1ZSN - chains A and B; structure by X-ray diffraction, 2.99 A resolution.

# Chain A (and B)
Name: enoyl-acyl carrier reductase
Source organism: Plasmodium falciparum
Notes: EC 1.3.1.9; chain B of this document is another copy of the same molecule, construct and numbering; everything in this record applies to it too
Sequence (336 residues; each row starts with the number of its first residue):
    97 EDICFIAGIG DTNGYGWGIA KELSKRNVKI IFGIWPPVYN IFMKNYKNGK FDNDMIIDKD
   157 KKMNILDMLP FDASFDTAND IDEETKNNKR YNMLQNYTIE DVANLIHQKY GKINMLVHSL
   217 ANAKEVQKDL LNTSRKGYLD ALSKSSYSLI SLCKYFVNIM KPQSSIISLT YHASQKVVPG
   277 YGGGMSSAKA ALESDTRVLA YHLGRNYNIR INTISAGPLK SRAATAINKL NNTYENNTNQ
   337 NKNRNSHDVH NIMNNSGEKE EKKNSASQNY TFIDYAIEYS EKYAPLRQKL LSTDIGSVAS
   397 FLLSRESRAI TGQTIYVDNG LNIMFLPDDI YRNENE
Unresolved in the structure: 325-365, 430-432
Small-molecule neighbours:
  - NAD (nicotinamide-adenine-dinucleotide): Gly104, Ile105, Gly106, Gly110, Tyr111, Trp131, Phe167, Asp168, Ala169, Ser170, Ser215, Leu216, Ala217, Asn218, Lys240, Leu265, Thr266, Tyr267, Tyr277, Met281, Lys285, Ala312, Gly313, Pro314, Leu315, Ser317, Arg318, Ala319, Ala320, Ile369
  - 5-chloro-2-(2-chloro-4-nitrophenoxy)phenol (TN2): Ala217, Asn218, Ala219, Val222, Tyr267, Tyr277, Met281, Lys285, Ala319, Ala320, Ile323, Ile369

# Interface between chain A and chain B
Pairs across the interface (80; chain A residue first):
  Arg293(A) - Ile419(B)
  Ala296(A) - Pro381(B)
  Ala296(A) - Ile419(B)  hydrophobic
  Tyr297(A) - Pro381(B)  hydrophobic
  Tyr297(A) - Met420(B)  hydrophobic
  Tyr297(A) - Asp424(B)  hydrogen bond
  Tyr297(A) - Tyr427(B)
  His298(A) - Tyr427(B)
  Gly300(A) - Pro381(B)
  Gly300(A) - Leu382(B)
  Arg301(A) - Lys378(B)  hydrogen bond (side chain-backbone)
  Arg301(A) - Tyr379(B)  hydrogen bond (side chain-backbone)
  Arg301(A) - Ala380(B)  hydrogen bond (side chain-backbone)
  Arg301(A) - Pro381(B)  hydrogen bond (backbone-backbone)
  Arg301(A) - Arg383(B)
  Arg301(A) - Asp424(B)  salt bridge
  Arg301(A) - Arg428(B)
  Arg306(A) - Leu382(B)
  Lys378(A) - Arg301(B)  hydrogen bond (backbone-side chain)
  Tyr379(A) - Arg301(B)  hydrogen bond (backbone-side chain)
  Ala380(A) - Arg301(B)  hydrogen bond (backbone-side chain)
  Pro381(A) - Ala296(B)
  Pro381(A) - Gly300(B)
  Pro381(A) - Arg301(B)  hydrogen bond (backbone-backbone)
  Leu382(A) - Gly300(B)
  Leu382(A) - Arg306(B)
  Leu382(A) - Arg404(B)
  Leu382(A) - Thr407(B)
  Arg383(A) - Arg301(B)
  Gln384(A) - Arg404(B)  hydrogen bond
  Leu386(A) - Ala405(B)  hydrophobic
  Leu387(A) - Arg404(B)
  Asp390(A) - Arg404(B)  salt bridge
  Asp390(A) - Ala405(B)
  Ser393(A) - Glu402(B)  hydrogen bond (side chain-backbone)
  Val394(A) - Glu402(B)
  Val394(A) - Ile406(B)  hydrophobic
  Phe397(A) - Phe397(B)  hydrophobic
  Glu402(A) - Glu118(B)
  Glu402(A) - Ser393(B)  hydrogen bond (backbone-side chain)
  Glu402(A) - Val394(B)
  Arg404(A) - Leu382(B)
  Arg404(A) - Gln384(B)
  Arg404(A) - Leu387(B)
  Arg404(A) - Asp390(B)  salt bridge
  Ala405(A) - Leu386(B)  hydrophobic
  Ala405(A) - Asp390(B)
  Ala405(A) - Val413(B)  hydrophobic
  Ala405(A) - Asp414(B)  hydrogen bond (backbone-backbone)
  Ala405(A) - Asn415(B)  hydrogen bond (backbone-backbone)
  Ala405(A) - Gly416(B)
  Ile406(A) - Val394(B)  hydrophobic
  Ile406(A) - Ile411(B)  hydrophobic
  Ile406(A) - Tyr412(B)
  Ile406(A) - Val413(B)  hydrophobic
  Thr407(A) - Leu382(B)
  Thr407(A) - Asn415(B)
  Thr407(A) - Gly416(B)
  Gly408(A) - Ile419(B)
  Gln409(A) - Tyr412(B)
  Gln409(A) - Asn418(B)  hydrogen bond
  Gln409(A) - Ile419(B)
  Ile411(A) - Ile411(B)  hydrophobic
  Tyr412(A) - Ile406(B)
  Tyr412(A) - Gln409(B)
  Val413(A) - Ala405(B)  hydrophobic
  Asp414(A) - Ala405(B)  hydrogen bond (backbone-backbone)
  Asn415(A) - Ala405(B)  hydrogen bond (backbone-backbone)
  Asn415(A) - Thr407(B)
  Gly416(A) - Thr407(B)
  Asn418(A) - Gln409(B)  hydrogen bond
  Ile419(A) - Arg293(B)
  Ile419(A) - Ala296(B)  hydrophobic
  Ile419(A) - Gln409(B)
  Met420(A) - Tyr297(B)  hydrophobic
  Asp424(A) - Tyr297(B)  hydrogen bond
  Asp424(A) - Arg301(B)  salt bridge
  Tyr427(A) - Tyr297(B)
  Tyr427(A) - His298(B)
  Arg428(A) - Arg301(B)
Other interface residues (no listed pair), chain A (43 interface residues in all): Glu118, Asn304, Ile305, Ser403
Other interface residues (no listed pair), chain B (42 interface residues in all): Asn304, Lys385, Gly408

# In short
43 residues of chain A and 42 residues of chain B are in contact, with 19 hydrogen bonds and 4 salt bridges.
Among the polar pairs are Arg301(A)-Asp424(B), Asp390(A)-Arg404(B) and Tyr297(A)-Asp424(B). Bound to chain A:
NAD and 5-chloro-2-(2-chloro-4-nitrophenoxy)phenol.
Chain A and chain B are both enoyl-acyl carrier reductase (Plasmodium falciparum); the structure, Synthesis,
Biological Activity, and X-Ray Crystal Structural Analysis of Diaryl Ether Inhibitors of Malarial Enoyl ACP
..., was determined by X-ray diffraction together with 1ZXB, 1ZXL and 1ZW1 from the same study.
